7CV2 - chain A; structure by X-ray diffraction, 1.80 A resolution.

[Chain A]
Name: Transcriptional regulator NiaR
Source organism: Bacillus halodurans (strain ATCC BAA-125 / DSM 18197 / FERM 7344 / JCM 9153 / C-125)
UniProt: Q9KDJ7 (Q9KDJ7_BACHD); residue numbers follow UniProt; this construct covers 1-179
Amino-acid sequence (179 residues; row label = number of the first residue in the row):
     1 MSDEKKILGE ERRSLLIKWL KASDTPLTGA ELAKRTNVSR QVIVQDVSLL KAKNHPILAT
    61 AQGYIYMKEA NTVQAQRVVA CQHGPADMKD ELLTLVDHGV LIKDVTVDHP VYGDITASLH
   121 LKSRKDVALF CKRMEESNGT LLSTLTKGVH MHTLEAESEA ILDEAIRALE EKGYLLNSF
Not modelled in the structure: 1-6
Metal / ion sites: Zn2+: Glu91, His150, His152 (together with nicotinic acid)
Residues lining bound ligands: nicotinic acid (NIO): His83, Met88, Glu91, Leu92, Val105, Leu119, Phe130, Met134, Leu141, Leu142, His150, His152
From the paper describing this entry:
  - Zn2+ coordination: Glu91, His150, His152
  - binding site for nicotinic acid: His83, Met88, Leu92, Val105, Tyr112, Leu119, Phe130, Met134, Leu141, Leu142

[In short]
Ligands of chain A: nicotinic acid. Glu91, His150 and His152 form the Zn2+ site. From the paper: a binding
site for nicotinic acid at His83, Met88 and Leu92 among others; Zn2+ coordination by Glu91, His150 and His152.
Chain A is Transcriptional regulator NiaR (Bacillus halodurans (strain ATCC BAA-125 / DSM 18197 / FERM 7344 /
JCM 9153 / C-125)); the structure, Crystal structure of B. halodurans NiaR in niacin-bound form, was
determined by X-ray diffraction together with 7CV0 from the same study.
